Entry 8ZCJ (electron microscopy, 3.09 A resolution); this record covers chains B and E of the 6 polymer chains in the assembly.

Chain B:
Molecule: Guanine nucleotide-binding protein G(i) subunit alpha-1
Source organism: Homo sapiens
UniProt: P63096 (GNAI1_HUMAN); numbering as in UniProt (aligned over 1-354)
Amino-acid sequence (354 residues; row label = number of the first residue in the row):
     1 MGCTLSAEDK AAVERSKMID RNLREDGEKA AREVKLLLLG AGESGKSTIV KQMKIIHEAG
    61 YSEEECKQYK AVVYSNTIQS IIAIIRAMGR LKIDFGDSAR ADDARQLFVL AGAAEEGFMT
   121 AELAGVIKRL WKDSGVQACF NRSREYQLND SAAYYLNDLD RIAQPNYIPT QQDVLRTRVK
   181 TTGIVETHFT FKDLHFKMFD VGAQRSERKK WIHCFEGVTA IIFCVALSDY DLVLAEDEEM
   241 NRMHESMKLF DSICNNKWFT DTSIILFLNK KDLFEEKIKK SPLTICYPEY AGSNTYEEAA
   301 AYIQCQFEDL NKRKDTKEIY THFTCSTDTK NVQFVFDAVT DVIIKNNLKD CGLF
Unresolved in the structure: 1-5, 55-181
Construct notes: conflict Ala203 (Gly in P63096), Ser326 (Ala in P63096)
Curated features (UniProtKB/Swiss-Prot):
  - region: Lys35 to Thr48 (G1 motif), Asp173 to Thr181 (G2 motif), Phe196 to Gly202, Gln204, Arg205 (G3 motif), Ile265 to Asp272 (G4 motif), Thr324, Cys325, Thr327 to Thr329 (G5 motif)
  - binding site (GTP): Glu43 to Thr48, Ser151, Leu175 to Thr181, Asp200 to Gly202, Gln204, Asn269 to Asp272
  - binding site (Mg(2+)): Ser47, Thr181
  - modified residue: Arg178 (ADP-ribosylarginine), Gln204 (Deamidated glutamine), Cys351 (ADP-ribosylcysteine)
  - lipidation: Gly2 (N-myristoyl glycine), Cys3 (S-palmitoyl cysteine)
  - natural variant: Gly40 (G40C: In NEDHISB; G40R: In NEDHISB), Gly45 (G45D: In NEDHISB), Thr48 (T48I: In NEDHISB; T48K: In NEDHISB), Gln52 (Q52P: In NEDHISB), Ser75 (deletion: In NEDHISB; uncertain significance), Gln172 (deletion: In NEDHISB), Asp173 (D173V: In NEDHISB), Glu186 to Phe189 (deletion: In NEDHISB; uncertain significance), Cys224 (C224Y: In NEDHISB), Lys270 (K270N: In NEDHISB; K270R: In NEDHISB), Asp272 (D272G: In NEDHISB), Val332 (V332E: In NEDHISB; uncertain significance)
  - mutagenesis: Gly42 (G42R: Abolishes switch to an activated conformation and dissociation from beta and gamma subunits upon GTP binding. Abolishes interaction with RGS family members), Glu116 (E116L: Enhances interaction (inactive GDP-bound) with RGS14), Gln147 (Q147L: Enhances interaction (inactive GDP-bound) with RGS14), Glu245 (E245L: Enhances interaction (inactive GDP-bound) with RGS14)

Chain E:
Molecule: ScFv16
Source organism: Homo sapiens
Notes: antibody fragment or engineered binder
Amino-acid sequence (304 residues; numbered -36 to 266 plus 15 insertion-coded residues; 14 numbers in that range are skipped by the numbering (no residue carries them; nothing is unmodelled there); the number before each row is that of its first residue; a row labelled like 121A-121O holds insertion residues (121A, then the next letters in order); numbers below 1 keep their minus sign (Met-36 is residue -36)):
   -36 MLLVNQSHQG FNKEHTSKMV SAIVLYVLLA AAAHSAFAVQ LVESGGGLVQ PGGSRKLSCS
    24 ASGFAFSSFG MHWVRQAPEK GLEWVAYISS GSGTIYYADT VKGRFTISRD DPKNTLFLQM
    84 TSLRSEDTAM YYCVRSIYYY GSSPFDFWGQ GTTLTVSS
121A-121O GGGGSGGGGSGGGGS
   136 SDIVMTQATS SVPVTPGESV SISCRSSKSL LHSNGNTYLY WFLQRPGQSP QLLIYRMSNL
   196 ASGVPDRFSG SGSGTAFTLT ISRLEAEDVG VYYCMQHLEY PLTFGAGTKL ELVDENLYFQ
   256 GASHHHHHHH H
Unresolved in the structure: -36 to 0, 121A-121O, 248-266
Cystine bridges: Cys22-Cys96, Cys159-Cys229

How chain B and chain E interact:
Contacting residue pairs (20; chain B residue first):
  Ser6(B) - His167(E)  hydrogen bond (backbone-side chain)
  Ser6(B) - Asn169(E)
  Ser6(B) - Tyr173(E)
  Ala7(B) - Leu233(E)
  Glu8(B) - Tyr101(E)
  Glu8(B) - Tyr173(E)
  Glu8(B) - His232(E)  salt bridge
  Asp9(B) - Asn169(E)  hydrogen bond
  Asp9(B) - Tyr173(E)  hydrogen bond
  Ala11(B) - Tyr50(E)
  Ala11(B) - Ser52(E)
  Ala11(B) - Tyr101(E)  hydrophobic
  Ala12(B) - Tyr101(E)
  Glu14(B) - Ser52(E)  hydrogen bond
  Glu14(B) - Ser53(E)
  Glu14(B) - Gly56(E)  hydrogen bond (side chain-backbone)
  Glu14(B) - Thr57(E)  hydrogen bond
  Arg15(B) - Ser31(E)
  Arg15(B) - Tyr101(E)
  Arg15(B) - Tyr102(E)
Also at the interface, not in a pair above, chain B (9 interface residues in all): Met18
Also at the interface, not in a pair above, chain E (16 interface residues in all): Gly54, Ser55, Glu234

Overview:
Chain B and chain E form an interface of 9 and 16 residues respectively; the contacts include 6 hydrogen bonds
and 1 salt bridge. Polar pairs include Glu8(B)-His232(E), Ser6(B)-His167(E) and Asp9(B)-Asn169(E).
Chain B is Guanine nucleotide-binding protein G(i) subunit alpha-1 and chain E is ScFv16, both from Homo
sapiens; the structure, Cryo-EM structure of the pasireotide-bound SSTR5-Gi complex, was determined by
electron microscopy together with 8ZBE from the same study.
